Entry 6Q6Z (X-ray diffraction, 3.48 A resolution); this record covers chains A and B.

# Chain A
Molecule: Protein EDS1L
From: Arabidopsis thaliana
Reference sequence: Q9XF23 (EDS1L_ARATH); residue numbers follow UniProt; this construct covers 1-623
Amino-acid sequence (631 residues; row label = number of the first residue in the row):
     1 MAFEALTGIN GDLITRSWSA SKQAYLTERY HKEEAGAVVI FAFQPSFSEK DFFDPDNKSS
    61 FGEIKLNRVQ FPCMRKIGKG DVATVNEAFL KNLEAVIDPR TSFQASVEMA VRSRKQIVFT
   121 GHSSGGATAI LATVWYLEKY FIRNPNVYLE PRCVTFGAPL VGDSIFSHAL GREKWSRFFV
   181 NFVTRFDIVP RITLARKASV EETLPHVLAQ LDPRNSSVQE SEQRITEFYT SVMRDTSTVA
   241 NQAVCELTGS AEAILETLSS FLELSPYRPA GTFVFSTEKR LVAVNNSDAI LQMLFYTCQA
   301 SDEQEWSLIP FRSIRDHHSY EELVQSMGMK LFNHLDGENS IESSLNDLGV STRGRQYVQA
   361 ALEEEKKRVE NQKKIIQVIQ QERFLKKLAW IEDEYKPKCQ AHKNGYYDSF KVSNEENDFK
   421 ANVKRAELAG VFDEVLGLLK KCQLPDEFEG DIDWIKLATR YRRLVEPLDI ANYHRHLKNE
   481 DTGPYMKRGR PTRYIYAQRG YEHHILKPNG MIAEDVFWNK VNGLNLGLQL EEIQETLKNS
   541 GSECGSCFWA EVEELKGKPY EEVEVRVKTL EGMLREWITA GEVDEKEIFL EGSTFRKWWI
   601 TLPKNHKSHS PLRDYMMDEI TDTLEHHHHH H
Not modelled in the structure: 1, 617-631
Construct notes: expression tag (624-631)
Swiss-Prot annotation at these positions:
  - active site: Ser123 (Nucleophile), Asp187 (Charge relay system), His317 (Charge relay system)
  - modified residue: Ala2 (N-acetylalanine)
  - mutagenesis: Phe47 (F47W: No effect on basal resistance; when associated with A-123, A-187, M-189 and A-317), Ser123 (S123A: No effect on basal resistance; when associated with A-187 and A-317. No effect on basal resistance; when associated with F-47, A-187, M-189 and A-317), Asp187 (D187A: No effect on basal resistance; when associated with A-123 and A-317. No effect on basal resistance; when associated with F-47, A-123, M-189 and A-317), Val189 (V189M: No effect on basal resistance; when associated with W-47, A-123, A-187 and A-317), Ile254 (I254A: No effect on interactions with SAG101 or PAD4. Loss of interaction with SAG101 but no effect on homodimerization; when associated with A-258 and A-262, or A-258; A-261 and A-262), Leu258 (L258A: No effect on interactions with SAG101 or PAD4. Strongly reduced interaction with SAG101; when associated with A-262. Loss of interaction with SAG101 but no effect on homodimerization ...), Phe261 (F261A: No effect on interactions with SAG101 or PAD4. Loss of interaction with SAG101 but no effect on homodimerization; when associated with A-254; A-258 and A-262), Leu262 (L262A: No effect on interactions with SAG101 or PAD4. Strongly reduced interaction with SAG101; when associated with A-258. Loss of interaction with SAG101 but no effect on homodimerization ...), His317 (H317A: No effect on basal resistance; when associated with A-123 and A-187. No effect on basal resistance; when associated with F-47, A-123, A-187 and M-189)

# Chain B
Molecule: EDS1-specific nanobody
From: Lama glama
Notes: antibody fragment or engineered binder
Amino-acid sequence (142 residues; each row starts with the number of its first residue; note: 14 numbers in that range are skipped by the numbering (no residue carries them; nothing is unmodelled there); a row labelled like 107A-107I holds insertion residues (107A, then the next letters in order)):
     1 QVQLQESGG
    11 GLVQAGGSLR LSCTASGFTF
    35 DSYHMGWFRR APGKEREFVA AVSRV
    62 TWLIDIADSV K
    74 GRFTISRDNA KNTVYLEMNS LKPEDTAQYF CAAS
107A-107I QQRLSRSDV
   114 QYDYWGQGTQ VTVSSAAAYP YDVPDYGSHH HHHH
Not modelled in the structure: 107A-107I, 131-147
Disulfides: Cys23-Cys104

# How chain A and chain B interact
Pairs across the interface (24):
  Trp18(A) - Gln114(B)
  Lys22(A) - Ser36(B)  hydrogen bond (side chain-backbone)
  Lys22(A) - Tyr37(B)
  Lys22(A) - Gln114(B)  hydrogen bond
  Leu26(A) - Asp116(B)
  Pro213(A) - Thr29(B)
  Pro213(A) - Phe30(B)  hydrogen bond (backbone-backbone)
  Pro213(A) - Asp35(B)
  Pro213(A) - Ser36(B)
  Arg214(A) - Phe28(B)
  Arg214(A) - Thr29(B)
  Arg214(A) - Phe30(B)
  Ser216(A) - Phe30(B)
  His318(A) - Asp35(B)  salt bridge
  His318(A) - Ser36(B)
  Ser319(A) - Val59(B)
  Glu321(A) - Ser36(B)
  Glu321(A) - Tyr37(B)
  Glu321(A) - His38(B)  salt bridge
  Glu321(A) - Ser57(B)  hydrogen bond
  Glu321(A) - Val59(B)
  Glu321(A) - Gln114(B)
  Glu322(A) - Thr62(B)  hydrogen bond
  Gln325(A) - His38(B)  hydrogen bond
Also at the interface, not in a pair above, chain A (14 interface residues in all): Ser19, Tyr25, Asn215
Also at the interface, not in a pair above, chain B (13 interface residues in all): Gly27

# Overview
The interface between chain A and chain B involves 14 residues on one side and 13 on the other, with 6
hydrogen bonds and 2 salt bridges. Among the polar pairs are His318(A)-Asp35(B), Glu321(A)-His38(B) and
Lys22(A)-Ser36(B).
Chain A is Protein EDS1L (Arabidopsis thaliana) and chain B is EDS1-specific nanobody (Lama glama); the
structure, Structure of the plant immune signaling node EDS1 (enhanced disease susceptibility 1) in complex
with nanobody ..., was determined by X-ray diffraction together with 6I8G and 6I8H from the same study.
